Entry 5TY6 (X-ray diffraction, 1.36 A resolution); this record covers chains H and L.

# Chain H
Name: VRC 315 13-1b02 Fab Heavy chain
Organism: Homo sapiens
Notes: antibody fragment or engineered binder
Amino-acid sequence (231 residues; row label = number of the first residue in the row; a row labelled like 82A-82C holds insertion residues (82A, then the next letters in order)):
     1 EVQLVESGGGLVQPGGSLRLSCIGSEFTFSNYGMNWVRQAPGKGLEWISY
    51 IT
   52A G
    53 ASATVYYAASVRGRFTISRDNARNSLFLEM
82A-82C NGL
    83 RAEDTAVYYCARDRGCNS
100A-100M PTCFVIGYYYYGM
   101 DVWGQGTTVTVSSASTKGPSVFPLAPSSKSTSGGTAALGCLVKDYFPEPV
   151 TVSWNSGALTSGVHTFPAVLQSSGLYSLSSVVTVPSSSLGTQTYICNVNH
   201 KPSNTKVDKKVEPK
Not modelled in the structure: 127-133
Disulfide bonds: Cys-22/Cys-92, Cys-98/Cys-100C, Cys-140/Cys-196

# Chain L
Name: VRC 315 13-1b02 Fab Light chain
Organism: Homo sapiens
Notes: antibody fragment or engineered binder
Amino-acid sequence (212 residues; each row starts with the number of its first residue):
     1 DIQMTQSPSSLSASVGDRVTITCRASQTISRYLNWYQQKAGKAPTLLIYD
    51 ASRLQSGVPSRFSGSGSGTEFTLTISSLQREDFATYYCQQSDSIP
   95A A
    96 LTFGGGTRVDIKRTVAAPSVFIFPPSDEQLKSGTASVVCLLNNFYPREAV
   146 VQWKVDNALQSGNSQESVTEQDSKDSTYSLSSTLTLSKADYEKHKVYACE
   196 VTHQGLSSPVTKSFNR
Disulfide bonds: Cys-23/Cys-88, Cys-134/Cys-194

# How chain H and chain L interact
Residue-residue contacts (82; chain H residue first):
  Asn-35(H) / Leu-96(L)
  Gln-39(H) / Gln-38(L)  hydrogen bond
  Gln-39(H) / Tyr-87(L)  hydrogen bond
  Lys-43(H) / Tyr-87(L)
  Gly-44(H) / Tyr-87(L)
  Leu-45(H) / Pro-44(L)  hydrophobic
  Leu-45(H) / Tyr-87(L)  hydrophobic
  Leu-45(H) / Phe-98(L)
  Trp-47(H) / Ile-94(L)  hydrophobic
  Trp-47(H) / Pro-95(L)  hydrophobic
  Trp-47(H) / Ala-95A(L)  hydrophobic
  Trp-47(H) / Leu-96(L)
  Trp-47(H) / Phe-98(L)
  Tyr-50(H) / Ile-94(L)  hydrophobic
  Tyr-58(H) / Ile-94(L)  hydrophobic
  Tyr-58(H) / Pro-95(L)
  Tyr-59(H) / Pro-95(L)
  Tyr-91(H) / Gln-38(L)  hydrogen bond
  Tyr-91(H) / Lys-42(L)
  Tyr-91(H) / Ala-43(L)  hydrophobic
  Arg-96(H) / Leu-46(L)
  Arg-96(H) / Tyr-49(L)  hydrogen bond
  Arg-96(H) / Gln-55(L)  hydrogen bond
  Asn-99(H) / Tyr-49(L)
  Asn-99(H) / Asp-50(L)  hydrogen bond
  Asn-99(H) / Arg-53(L)
  Ser-100(H) / Tyr-49(L)
  Tyr-100I(H) / Ser-91(L)
  Tyr-100I(H) / Ile-94(L)
  Tyr-100J(H) / Tyr-32(L)
  Tyr-100J(H) / Ser-91(L)  hydrogen bond (backbone-side chain)
  Tyr-100J(H) / Asp-92(L)
  Tyr-100K(H) / Tyr-32(L)
  Tyr-100K(H) / Asn-34(L)
  Tyr-100K(H) / Tyr-49(L)
  Tyr-100K(H) / Asp-50(L)
  Gly-100L(H) / Asn-34(L)
  Gly-100L(H) / Tyr-36(L)
  Met-100M(H) / Tyr-36(L)  hydrogen bond (backbone-side chain)
  Met-100M(H) / Leu-46(L)
  Met-100M(H) / Gln-89(L)
  Met-100M(H) / Phe-98(L)  hydrophobic
  Asp-101(H) / Leu-46(L)
  Asp-101(H) / Gln-55(L)
  Trp-103(H) / Tyr-36(L)
  Trp-103(H) / Pro-44(L)
  Gly-104(H) / Ala-43(L)
  Val-121(H) / Glu-123(L)
  Phe-122(H) / Ser-121(L)
  Phe-122(H) / Glu-123(L)
  Phe-122(H) / Gln-124(L)
  Pro-123(H) / Ser-121(L)
  Pro-123(H) / Glu-123(L)
  Leu-124(H) / Phe-118(L)
  Leu-124(H) / Val-133(L)  hydrophobic
  Ala-125(H) / Phe-118(L)
  Ala-137(H) / Phe-116(L)  hydrophobic
  Ala-137(H) / Phe-118(L)
  Ala-137(H) / Leu-135(L)  hydrophobic
  Leu-141(H) / Ser-131(L)
  Lys-143(H) / Gln-124(L)
  Lys-143(H) / Ser-131(L)
  His-164(H) / Asn-137(L)  hydrogen bond
  His-164(H) / Asn-138(L)  hydrogen bond
  His-164(H) / Ser-174(L)  hydrogen bond
  Phe-166(H) / Leu-135(L)  hydrophobic
  Phe-166(H) / Ser-162(L)
  Phe-166(H) / Thr-164(L)
  Phe-166(H) / Ser-174(L)
  Phe-166(H) / Leu-175(L)
  Phe-166(H) / Ser-176(L)
  Pro-167(H) / Ser-162(L)  hydrogen bond (backbone-side chain)
  Pro-167(H) / Val-163(L)
  Val-169(H) / Gln-160(L)
  Val-169(H) / Glu-161(L)
  Leu-170(H) / Gln-160(L)  hydrogen bond (backbone-side chain)
  Gln-171(H) / Gln-160(L)
  Ser-179(H) / Ser-176(L)  hydrogen bond
  Val-181(H) / Leu-135(L)  hydrophobic
  Thr-183(H) / Asn-137(L)
  Lys-209(H) / Glu-123(L)  salt bridge
  Lys-214(H) / Pro-120(L)  hydrogen bond (side chain-backbone)
Interface residues without a listed pair, chain H (50 interface residues in all): Val-37, Glu-46, Ala-60, Cys-98, Pro-100A, Gln-105, Thr-135, Ala-136, Leu-138, Thr-165
Interface residues without a listed pair, chain L (44 interface residues in all): Pro-119, Asp-122, Thr-129, Asp-167

# In short
Chain H and chain L form an interface of 50 and 44 residues respectively; the contacts include 15 hydrogen
bonds and 1 salt bridge. Polar pairs include Lys-209(H)/Glu-123(L), Gln-39(H)/Gln-38(L) and
Gln-39(H)/Tyr-87(L).
Chain H is VRC 315 13-1b02 Fab Heavy chain and chain L is VRC 315 13-1b02 Fab Light chain, both from Homo
sapiens; the structure, Crystal structure of the broadly neutralizing Influenza A antibody VRC 315 13-1b02
Fab, was determined by X-ray diffraction together with 5WCC, 5U4R, 5WCD and 5WCA from the same study.
